1D0E - chains A and B of the 4 polymer chains in the assembly; structure by X-ray diffraction, 3.00 A resolution.

== Chain A (and B) ==
Name: Reverse transcriptase
Organism: Moloney murine leukemia virus
Notes: EC 2.7.7.49; fragment: n-terminal fragment comprising fingers and palm domains; chain B of this document is another copy of the same molecule, construct and numbering; everything in this record applies to it too
UniProtKB: P03355 (POL_MLVMO); residues 24-278 here correspond to UniProt positions 144-398 (UniProt number = residue number + 120)
Chain sequence (259 residues; each row starts with the number of its first residue):
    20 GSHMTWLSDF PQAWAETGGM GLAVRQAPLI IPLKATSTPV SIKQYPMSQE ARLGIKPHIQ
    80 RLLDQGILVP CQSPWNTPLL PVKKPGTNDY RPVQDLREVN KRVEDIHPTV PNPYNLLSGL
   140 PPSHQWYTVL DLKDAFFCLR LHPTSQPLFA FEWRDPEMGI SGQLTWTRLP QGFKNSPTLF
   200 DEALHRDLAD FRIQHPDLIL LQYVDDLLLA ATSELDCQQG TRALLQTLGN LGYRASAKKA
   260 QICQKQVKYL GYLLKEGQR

== Chain A / chain B interface ==
Pairs across the interface (23; chain A residue first):
  Gln-31(A) with Arg-44(B), hydrogen bond
  Leu-41(A) with Val-43(B), hydrophobic
  Val-43(A) with Gln-31(B), hydrogen bond (backbone-side chain); Arg-44(B); Asn-249(B)
  Arg-44(A) with Gln-31(B)
  Leu-82(A) with Pro-162(B), hydrophobic
  Asp-83(A) with Pro-47(B); His-161(B), salt bridge
  Gln-84(A) with Arg-159(B)
  Pro-89(A) with Val-88(B); Pro-162(B), hydrophobic
  Cys-90(A) with Val-88(B), hydrophobic
  Gln-91(A) with Pro-89(B)
  Pro-162(A) with Asp-83(B); Gln-84(B)
  Thr-163(A) with Asp-83(B)
  Glu-176(A) with Thr-163(B)
  Met-177(A) with His-161(B); Pro-162(B); Thr-163(B)
  Gly-178(A) with Pro-162(B)
  Ile-179(A) with Pro-162(B), hydrophobic
Interface residues without a listed pair, chain A (19 interface residues in all): Gly-85, Arg-159, Arg-187
Interface residues without a listed pair, chain B (17 interface residues in all): Gly-85, Gln-165, Gly-178, Arg-253

== In short ==
19 residues of chain A and 17 residues of chain B are in contact, with 2 hydrogen bonds and 1 salt bridge.
Polar contacts include Asp-83(A)/His-161(B), Gln-31(A)/Arg-44(B) and Val-43(A)/Gln-31(B).
Both chains are Reverse transcriptase (Moloney murine leukemia virus). Entry 1D0E (Crystal structures of the
N-terminal fragment from moloney murine leukemia virus reverse transcriptase complexed with nucleic ...) was
determined by X-ray diffraction (same publication as 1QAJ and 1QAI).
